Entry 5IXY (X-ray diffraction, 3.00 A resolution); this record covers chains A and D of the 4 polymer chains in the assembly.

Chain A (and D):
Protein: L-lactate dehydrogenase A chain
From: Homo sapiens
Notes: EC 1.1.1.27; chain D of this document is another copy of the same molecule, construct and numbering; everything in this record applies to it too
UniProtKB: P00338 (LDHA_HUMAN); residues 1-331 here correspond to UniProt positions 2-332 (UniProt number = residue number + 1)
Chain sequence (331 residues; row label = number of the first residue in the row):
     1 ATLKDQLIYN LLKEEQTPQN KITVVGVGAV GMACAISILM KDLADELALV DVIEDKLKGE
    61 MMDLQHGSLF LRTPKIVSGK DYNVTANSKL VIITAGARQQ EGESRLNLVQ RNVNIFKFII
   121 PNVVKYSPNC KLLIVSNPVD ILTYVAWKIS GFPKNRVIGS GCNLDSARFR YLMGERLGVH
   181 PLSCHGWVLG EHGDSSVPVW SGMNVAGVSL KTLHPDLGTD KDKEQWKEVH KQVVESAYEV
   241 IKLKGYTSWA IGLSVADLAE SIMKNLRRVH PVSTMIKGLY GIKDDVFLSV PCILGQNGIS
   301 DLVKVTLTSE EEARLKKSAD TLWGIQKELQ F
Ligand contacts:
  - GN2 ((2S)-5-(2-chlorophenyl)sulfanyl-2-(4-morpholin-4-ylphenyl)-4-oxidanyl-2-thiophen-3-yl-1,3-dihydropyridin-6-one): Arg-98, Asn-137, Leu-164, Asp-165, Arg-168, His-192, Gly-193, Asp-194, Val-233, Val-234, Ala-237, Tyr-238, Ile-241, Gly-245, Thr-247
  - NAD (nicotinamide-adenine-dinucleotide): Val-25, Gly-26, Val-27, Gly-28, Ala-29, Val-30, Gly-31, Val-50, Asp-51, Val-52, Ile-53, Lys-56, Tyr-82, Thr-94, Ala-95, Gly-96, Arg-98, Ile-115, Phe-118, Ile-119, Val-135, Ser-136, Asn-137, Val-139, Ser-160, Leu-164, His-192, Tyr-246, Thr-247, Ile-251
Curated features (UniProtKB/Swiss-Prot):
  - active site: His-192 (Proton acceptor)
  - binding site (NAD(+)): Arg-98, Asn-137
  - binding site (substrate): Arg-105, Asn-137, Arg-168, Thr-247
  - modified residue: Ala-1 (N-acetylalanine), Lys-4 (N6-acetyllysine), Tyr-9 (Phosphotyrosine), Lys-13 (N6-acetyllysine), Thr-17 (Phosphothreonine), Lys-56 (N6-acetyllysine), Lys-80 (N6-acetyllysine), Lys-117 (N6-acetyllysine), Lys-125 (N6-acetyllysine), Lys-223 (N6-acetyllysine), Lys-231 (N6-acetyllysine), Tyr-238 (Phosphotyrosine), Lys-242 (N6-acetyllysine), Thr-308 (Phosphothreonine), Ser-309 (Phosphoserine), Lys-317 (N6-acetyllysine), Thr-321 (Phosphothreonine)
  - cross-link: Lys-56 (Glycyl lysine isopeptide (Lys-Gly) (interchain with G-Cter in SUMO2))
Reported in the primary citation:
  - binding site for GN2: Arg-98, Asn-137, Thr-247
  - catalytic residues: Arg-168 (citing earlier work)

How chain A and chain D interact:
Contacting residue pairs (64; chain A residue first):
  Asp-5(A) / Lys-304(D)  hydrogen bond (backbone-side chain)
  Gln-6(A) / Lys-304(D)  hydrogen bond (backbone-side chain)
  Leu-7(A) / Val-303(D)
  Leu-7(A) / Lys-304(D)  hydrogen bond (backbone-backbone)
  Ile-8(A) / Ile-293(D)  hydrophobic
  Ile-8(A) / Asp-301(D)
  Ile-8(A) / Leu-302(D)
  Tyr-9(A) / Asp-301(D)
  Tyr-9(A) / Leu-302(D)  hydrogen bond (backbone-backbone)
  Tyr-9(A) / Lys-304(D)
  Asn-10(A) / Ser-300(D)
  Asn-10(A) / Asp-301(D)  hydrogen bond
  Leu-11(A) / Ile-299(D)
  Leu-11(A) / Ser-300(D)  hydrogen bond (backbone-backbone)
  Leu-11(A) / Asp-301(D)
  Leu-11(A) / Leu-302(D)  hydrophobic
  Leu-12(A) / Asn-155(D)
  Leu-12(A) / Asn-297(D)
  Leu-12(A) / Ile-299(D)
  Leu-12(A) / Ser-300(D)  hydrogen bond (backbone-backbone)
  Glu-14(A) / Asn-297(D)
  Gln-16(A) / Gln-296(D)
  Gln-16(A) / Asn-297(D)
  Gln-19(A) / Lys-89(D)
  Gln-19(A) / Gln-296(D)
  Asn-20(A) / Asn-20(D)  hydrogen bond
  Asp-42(A) / Lys-264(D)  salt bridge
  Asp-45(A) / Lys-264(D)
  Arg-72(A) / Glu-260(D)
  Arg-72(A) / Leu-266(D)
  Pro-74(A) / Lys-264(D)
  Pro-74(A) / Asn-265(D)
  Lys-89(A) / Gln-19(D)
  Lys-154(A) / Leu-11(D)
  Asn-155(A) / Leu-12(D)
  Glu-260(A) / Arg-72(D)  salt bridge
  Lys-264(A) / Asp-42(D)  hydrogen bond (side chain-backbone)
  Lys-264(A) / Asp-45(D)
  Lys-264(A) / Arg-72(D)
  Lys-264(A) / Pro-74(D)
  Asn-265(A) / Pro-74(D)
  Leu-266(A) / Arg-72(D)
  Gln-296(A) / Gln-16(D)  hydrogen bond (side chain-backbone)
  Gln-296(A) / Thr-17(D)
  Gln-296(A) / Gln-19(D)
  Asn-297(A) / Leu-12(D)
  Asn-297(A) / Glu-14(D)
  Asn-297(A) / Gln-16(D)  hydrogen bond
  Ile-299(A) / Leu-11(D)
  Ser-300(A) / Asn-10(D)
  Ser-300(A) / Leu-11(D)  hydrogen bond (backbone-backbone)
  Ser-300(A) / Leu-12(D)  hydrogen bond (backbone-backbone)
  Asp-301(A) / Ile-8(D)
  Asp-301(A) / Tyr-9(D)
  Asp-301(A) / Asn-10(D)  hydrogen bond
  Asp-301(A) / Leu-11(D)
  Leu-302(A) / Ile-8(D)
  Leu-302(A) / Tyr-9(D)  hydrogen bond (backbone-backbone)
  Leu-302(A) / Leu-11(D)  hydrophobic
  Val-303(A) / Leu-7(D)
  Lys-304(A) / Asp-5(D)  hydrogen bond (side chain-backbone)
  Lys-304(A) / Gln-6(D)
  Lys-304(A) / Leu-7(D)  hydrogen bond (backbone-backbone)
  Lys-304(A) / Tyr-9(D)
Other interface residues (no listed pair), chain A (34 interface residues in all): Met-263, Arg-268, Ile-293
Other interface residues (no listed pair), chain D (34 interface residues in all): Lys-154, Leu-279

Summary:
Chain A and chain D each contribute 34 residues to their interface; the contacts include 17 hydrogen bonds and
2 salt bridges. Polar pairs include Asp-42(A)/Lys-264(D), Glu-260(A)/Arg-72(D) and Asp-5(A)/Lys-304(D).
Ligands of chain A: NAD and compound GN2. From the paper: the catalytic residue Arg-168(A); a binding site for
GN2 at Arg-98(A), Asn-137(A) and Thr-247(A).
Both chains are L-lactate dehydrogenase A chain (Homo sapiens). Entry 5IXY (Lactate Dehydrogenase in complex
with hydroxylactam inhibitor compound 31:
(2S)-5-(2-chlorophenyl)sulfanyl-2-(4-morpholin-4-ylphenyl)-4-oxidanyl-2-thiophen-3-yl-1,3-dihydropyridin-6-one)
was determined by X-ray diffraction, deposited together with 5IXS.
